PDB entry 4EHE | X-ray diffraction, 3.30 A resolution | chains A and B

[Chain A (and B)]
Protein: Serine/threonine-protein kinase B-raf
From: Homo sapiens
Notes: EC 2.7.11.1; fragment: Kinase Domain; chain B of this document is another copy of the same molecule, construct and numbering; everything in this record applies to it too
UniProt: P15056 (BRAF_HUMAN); residues 432-726 here = UniProt positions 432-726
Sequence (307 residues; each row starts with the number of its first residue):
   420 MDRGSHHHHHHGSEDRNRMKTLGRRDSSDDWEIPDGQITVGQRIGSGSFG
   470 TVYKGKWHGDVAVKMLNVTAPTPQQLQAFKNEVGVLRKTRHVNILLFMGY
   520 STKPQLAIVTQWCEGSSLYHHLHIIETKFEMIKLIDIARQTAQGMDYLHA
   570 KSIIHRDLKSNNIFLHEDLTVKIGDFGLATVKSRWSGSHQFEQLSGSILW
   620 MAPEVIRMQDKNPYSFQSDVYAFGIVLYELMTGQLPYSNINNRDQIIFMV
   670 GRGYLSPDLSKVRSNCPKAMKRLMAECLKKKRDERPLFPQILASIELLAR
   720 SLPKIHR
Disordered / not traced: 420-447, 604-613, 724-726 (chain B: 420-447, 724-726)
Construct notes: expression tag (420-431)
Swiss-Prot annotation at these positions:
  - active site: Asp576 (Proton acceptor)
  - binding site (ATP): Ile463 to Val471, Lys483
  - site: Met438, Lys439 (Breakpoint for translocation to form KIAA1549-BRAF fusion protein)
  - modified residue: Ser446 (Phosphoserine), Ser447 (Phosphoserine), Arg671 (Omega-N-methylarginine)
  - cross-link: Lys578 (Glycyl lysine isopeptide (Lys-Gly) (interchain with G-Cter in ubiquitin))
Small-molecule neighbours: RI8 (4-amino-N-{2,6-difluoro-3-[(propylsulfonyl)amino]phenyl}thieno[3,2-d]pyrimidine-7-carboxamide): Val471, Ala481, Val482, Lys483, Leu505, Leu514, Phe516, Ile527, Thr529, Gln530, Trp531, Cys532, Phe583, Gly593, Asp594, Phe595, Gly596, Leu597

[How chain A and chain B interact]
Residue-residue contacts - 42 pairs, chain A then chain B:
  Trp450(A) - Arg506(B)
  Trp450(A) - Lys507(B)
  Trp450(A) - Arg509(B)
  Trp450(A) - Tyr566(B)
  His477(A) - His510(B)  hydrogen bond (backbone-side chain)
  His477(A) - Gln562(B)  hydrogen bond (backbone-side chain)
  His477(A) - Asp565(B)  salt bridge
  His477(A) - Tyr566(B)
  His477(A) - Ala569(B)
  Gly478(A) - Gln562(B)
  Arg506(A) - Asp448(B)
  Arg506(A) - Trp450(B)
  Arg506(A) - Arg509(B)  hydrogen bond (backbone-side chain)
  Lys507(A) - Asp448(B)
  Lys507(A) - Trp450(B)
  Thr508(A) - Arg509(B)  hydrogen bond (backbone-side chain)
  Arg509(A) - Trp450(B)
  Arg509(A) - Leu505(B)
  Arg509(A) - Arg506(B)  hydrogen bond (side chain-backbone)
  Arg509(A) - Thr508(B)  hydrogen bond (side chain-backbone)
  Arg509(A) - Arg509(B)
  Arg509(A) - Leu515(B)
  Arg509(A) - Phe516(B)  hydrogen bond (side chain-backbone)
  Arg509(A) - Met517(B)
  His510(A) - His477(B)  hydrogen bond (side chain-backbone)
  His510(A) - Leu515(B)
  His510(A) - Met517(B)
  Val511(A) - Leu515(B)
  Val511(A) - Met517(B)
  Leu515(A) - Arg509(B)
  Leu515(A) - His510(B)
  Leu515(A) - Val511(B)
  Phe516(A) - Arg509(B)  hydrogen bond (backbone-side chain)
  Met517(A) - Arg509(B)
  Met517(A) - His510(B)
  Met517(A) - Val511(B)
  Gln562(A) - His477(B)  hydrogen bond (side chain-backbone)
  Gln562(A) - Gly478(B)
  Asp565(A) - His477(B)  salt bridge
  Tyr566(A) - Trp450(B)
  Tyr566(A) - His477(B)
  Ala569(A) - His477(B)
Other interface residues (no listed pair), chain A (22 interface residues in all): Asp448, Trp476, Leu505, Lys570, Leu588, Glu715
Other interface residues (no listed pair), chain B (23 interface residues in all): Lys475, Trp476, Gln530, Lys570, Glu586

[Summary]
Chain A and chain B form an interface of 22 and 23 residues respectively; the contacts include 10 hydrogen
bonds and 2 salt bridges. Polar pairs include His477(A)-Asp565(B), His477(A)-His510(B) and
His477(A)-Gln562(B). Chain A binds compound RI8.
Both chains are Serine/threonine-protein kinase B-raf (Homo sapiens). Entry 4EHE (B-Raf Kinase Domain in
Complex with an Aminothienopyrimidine-based Inhibitor) was determined by X-ray diffraction together with 4EHG
from the same study.
